Entry 5K8L (X-ray diffraction, 1.75 A resolution); this record covers chain A.

[Chain A]
Protein: ZIKV NS3 helicase
Organism: Zika virus
Chain sequence (458 residues; each row starts with the number of its first residue):
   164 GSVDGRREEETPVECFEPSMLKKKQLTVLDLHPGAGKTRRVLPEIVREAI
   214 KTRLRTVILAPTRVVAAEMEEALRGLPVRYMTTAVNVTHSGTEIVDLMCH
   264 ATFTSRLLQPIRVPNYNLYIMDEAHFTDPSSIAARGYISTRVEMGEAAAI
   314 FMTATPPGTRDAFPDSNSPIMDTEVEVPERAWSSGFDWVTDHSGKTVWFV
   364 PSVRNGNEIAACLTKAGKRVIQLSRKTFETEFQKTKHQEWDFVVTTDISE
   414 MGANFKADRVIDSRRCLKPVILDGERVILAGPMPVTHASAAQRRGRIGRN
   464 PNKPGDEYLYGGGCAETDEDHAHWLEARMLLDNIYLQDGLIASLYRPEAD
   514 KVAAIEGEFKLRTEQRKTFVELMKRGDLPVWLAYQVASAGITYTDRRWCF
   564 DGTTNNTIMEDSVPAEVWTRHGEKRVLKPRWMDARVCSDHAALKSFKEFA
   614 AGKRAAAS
Unresolved in the structure: 164-172, 252-255, 620-621
Small-molecule neighbours: GTP-gamma-S (GSP; 5'-guanosine-diphosphate-monothiophosphate): Pro-196, Gly-197, Ala-198, Gly-199, Lys-200, Thr-201, Arg-202, Asn-330, Asn-417, Arg-462
From the paper describing this entry:
  - binding site for GTP-gamma-S: Arg-202, Arg-462

[In short]
Ligands of chain A: GTP-gamma-S. From the paper: a binding site for GTP-gamma-S at Arg-202 and Arg-462.
Chain A is ZIKV NS3 helicase (Zika virus); the structure, Crystal structure of ZIKV NS3 helicase in complex
with GTP-gammar S, was determined by X-ray diffraction (same publication as 5JWH, 5K8I, 5K8T and 5K8U).
